PDB entry 8FWE | electron microscopy, 3.46 A resolution | chains AM and AP of the 102 polymer chains in the assembly

[Chain AM (and AP)]
Molecule: Neck 2 protein, gp15
From: Agrobacterium phage Milano
Notes: chain AP of this document is another copy of the same molecule, construct and numbering; everything in this record applies to it too
UniProtKB: A0A482MFQ3 (A0A482MFQ3_9CAUD); numbering as in UniProt (aligned over 1-141)
Sequence (141 residues; row label = number of the first residue in the row):
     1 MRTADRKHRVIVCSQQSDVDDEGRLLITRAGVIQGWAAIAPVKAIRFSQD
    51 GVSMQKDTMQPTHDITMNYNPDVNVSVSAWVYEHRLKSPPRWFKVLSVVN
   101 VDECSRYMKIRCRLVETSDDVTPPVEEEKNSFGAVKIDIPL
Disordered / not traced: 126-141

[Chain AM / chain AP interface]
Pairs across the interface (29):
  His8(AM) - Glu103(AP)
  Ile39(AM) - Glu103(AP)
  Pro41(AM) - Asn100(AP)
  Pro41(AM) - Glu103(AP)
  Ala44(AM) - Ser97(AP)
  Ala44(AM) - Val98(AP)
  Ile45(AM) - Ser97(AP)  hydrogen bond (backbone-side chain)
  Ile45(AM) - Val98(AP)  hydrogen bond (backbone-backbone)
  Arg46(AM) - Met59(AP)
  Arg46(AM) - Val77(AP)
  Arg46(AM) - Leu96(AP)
  Arg46(AM) - Ser97(AP)
  Phe47(AM) - Asn74(AP)
  Phe47(AM) - Val75(AP)
  Phe47(AM) - Val98(AP)  hydrophobic
  Ser48(AM) - Val77(AP)
  Gln49(AM) - Asn74(AP)
  Gln49(AM) - Ser76(AP)
  Gln49(AM) - Val77(AP)
  Asp50(AM) - Asn74(AP)
  Gly51(AM) - Asn74(AP)
  His63(AM) - Glu103(AP)  salt bridge
  Arg85(AM) - Tyr69(AP)
  Arg85(AM) - Glu103(AP)  salt bridge
  Lys87(AM) - Pro71(AP)
  Lys87(AM) - Asp72(AP)
  Ser88(AM) - Tyr69(AP)
  Ser88(AM) - Pro71(AP)
  Arg91(AM) - Glu103(AP)  salt bridge
Interface residues without a listed pair, chain AM (18 interface residues in all): Lys7, Pro89
Interface residues without a listed pair, chain AP (17 interface residues in all): Val99, Asp102, Cys104, Arg111

[Summary]
The interface between chain AM and chain AP involves 18 residues on one side and 17 on the other, with 2
hydrogen bonds and 3 salt bridges. Among the polar pairs are His63(AM)-Glu103(AP), Arg85(AM)-Glu103(AP) and
Arg91(AM)-Glu103(AP).
Both chains are Neck 2 protein, gp15 (Agrobacterium phage Milano). Entry 8FWE (Neck structure of Agrobacterium
phage Milano, C3 symmetry) was determined by electron microscopy together with 8FWG, 8FWM, 8FXP and 8FXR from
the same study.
